7P5X - chains AC and AO of the 11 polymer chains in the assembly; structure by electron microscopy, 3.20 A resolution.

# Chain AC
Protein: DNA-directed RNA polymerase subunit beta
From: Mycolicibacterium smegmatis MC2 155
Notes: EC 2.7.7.6
Reference sequence: P60281 (RPOB_MYCS2); residue numbers follow UniProt; this construct covers 1-1169
Sequence (1169 residues; row label = number of the first residue in the row):
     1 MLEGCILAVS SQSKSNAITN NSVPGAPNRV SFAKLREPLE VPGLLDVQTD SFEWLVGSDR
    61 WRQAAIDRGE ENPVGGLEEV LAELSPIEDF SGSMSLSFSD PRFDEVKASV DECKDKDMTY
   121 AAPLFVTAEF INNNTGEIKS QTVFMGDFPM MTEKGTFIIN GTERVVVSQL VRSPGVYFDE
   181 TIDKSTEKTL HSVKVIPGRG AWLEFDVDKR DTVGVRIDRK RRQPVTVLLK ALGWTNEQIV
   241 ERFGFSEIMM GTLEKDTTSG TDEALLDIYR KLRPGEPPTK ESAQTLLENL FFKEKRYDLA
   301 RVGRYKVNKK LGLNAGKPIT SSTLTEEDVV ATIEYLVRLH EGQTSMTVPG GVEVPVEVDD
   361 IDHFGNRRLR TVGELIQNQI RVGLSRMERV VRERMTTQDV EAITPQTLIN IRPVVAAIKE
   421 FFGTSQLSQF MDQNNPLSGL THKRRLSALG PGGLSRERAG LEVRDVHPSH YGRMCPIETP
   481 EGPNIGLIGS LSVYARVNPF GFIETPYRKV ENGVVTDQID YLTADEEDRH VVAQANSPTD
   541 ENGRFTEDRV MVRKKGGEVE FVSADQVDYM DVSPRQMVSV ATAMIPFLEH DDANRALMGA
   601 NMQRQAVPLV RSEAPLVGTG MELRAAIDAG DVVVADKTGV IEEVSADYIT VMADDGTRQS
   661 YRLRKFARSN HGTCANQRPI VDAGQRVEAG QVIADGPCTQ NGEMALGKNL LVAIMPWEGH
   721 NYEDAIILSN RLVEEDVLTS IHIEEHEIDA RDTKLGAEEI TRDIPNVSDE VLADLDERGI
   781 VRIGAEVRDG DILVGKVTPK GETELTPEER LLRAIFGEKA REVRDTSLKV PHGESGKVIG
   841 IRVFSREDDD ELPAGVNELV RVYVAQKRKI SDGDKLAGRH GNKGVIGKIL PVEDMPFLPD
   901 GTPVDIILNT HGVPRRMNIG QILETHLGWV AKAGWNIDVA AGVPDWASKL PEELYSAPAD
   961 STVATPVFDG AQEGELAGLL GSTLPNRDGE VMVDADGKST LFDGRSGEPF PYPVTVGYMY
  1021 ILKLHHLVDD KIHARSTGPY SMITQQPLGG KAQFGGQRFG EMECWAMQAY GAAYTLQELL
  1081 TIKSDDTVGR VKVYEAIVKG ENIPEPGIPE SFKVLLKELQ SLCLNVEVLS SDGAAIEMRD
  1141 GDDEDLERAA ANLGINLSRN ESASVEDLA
Not modelled in the structure: 1-20, 1142-1169
Swiss-Prot annotation at these positions:
  - mutagenesis: Gln429 (Q429K/L: Rifampicin (Rif) resistant), Asp432 (D432V: Rifampicin (Rif) resistant; D432Y: Rifampicin (Rif) resistant; RbpA no longer rescues transcription in the presence of Rif. Decreased affinity for Rif, no change in affinity for RbpA), His442 (H442D/L/P/R/Y: Rifampicin (Rif) resistant), Arg445 (R445L/P: Rifampicin (Rif) resistant), Ser447 (S447L/P/W: Rifampicin (Rif) resistant; RbpA no longer rescues transcription in the presence of Rif, decreased affinity for Rif, no change in affinity for RbpA; tested in the Leu mutation), Leu449 (L449P: Rifampicin (Rif) resistant)

# Chain AO
Molecule: recA-op non-template strand
Sequence (77 nucleotides; row label = number of the first residue in the row):
     1 TCGTCTACTG TGGTGAAGAG TTCGACCGGA CTTGTCGGTG GTCTGCTCTA ACGTCACGGC
    61 CAACCGATCG GAACACC
Not modelled in the structure: 1-29, 73-77

# How chain AC and chain AO interact
Pairs across the interface (10; chain AC residue first):
  Arg172(AC) - DA62(AO)  hydrogen bond to the base
  Trp202(AC) - DC61(AO)  base contact
  Trp202(AC) - DA62(AO)  base contact
  Asp218(AC) - DC60(AO)  base contact
  Arg219(AC) - DC61(AO)  hydrogen bond to the base
  Arg389(AC) - DG58(AO)  salt bridge to the phosphate
  Gly453(AC) - DA62(AO)  base contact
  Leu454(AC) - DA62(AO)  base contact
  Arg458(AC) - DA62(AO)  base contact
  Arg458(AC) - DA63(AO)  sugar contact
Also at the interface, not in a pair above, chain AC (10 interface residues in all): Gly452, Glu457

# Overview
10 residues of chain AC and 5 residues of chain AO are in contact; the contacts include 2 hydrogen bonds and 1
salt bridge. Among the polar pairs are Arg172(AC)-DA62(AO), Arg219(AC)-DC61(AO) and Arg389(AC)-DG58(AO).
Curated annotation (UniProt) lists 6 mutagenesis sites on chain AC.
Here chain AC is DNA-directed RNA polymerase subunit beta (Mycolicibacterium smegmatis MC2 155) and chain AO
is recA-op non-template strand. Entry 7P5X (Mycobacterial RNAP with transcriptional activator PafBC) was
determined by electron microscopy.
